7PAJ - chains p and 3 of the 56 polymer chains in the assembly; structure by electron microscopy, 7.30 A resolution (low resolution: residue-level contacts below are approximate; hydrogen-bond / salt-bridge calls are withheld).

[Chain p]
Molecule: 50S ribosomal protein L20
From: Mycoplasma pneumoniae M129
UniProt: P78023 (RL20_MYCPN); numbering as in UniProt (aligned over 1-127)
Amino-acid sequence (127 residues; row label = number of the first residue in the row):
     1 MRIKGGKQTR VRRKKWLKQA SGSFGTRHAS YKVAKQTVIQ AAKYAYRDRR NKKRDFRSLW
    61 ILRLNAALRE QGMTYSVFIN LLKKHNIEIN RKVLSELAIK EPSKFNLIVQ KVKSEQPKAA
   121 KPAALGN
Not modelled in the structure: 115-127

[Chain 3]
Molecule: 23S ribosomal RNA
From: Mycoplasma pneumoniae M129
Sequence (2907 nucleotides; numbered 1 to 2907; the number before each row is that of its first residue):
     1 UACAAUAAGU UACUAAGGGC UUAUGGUGGA UGCCUUGGCA CUAAUAGGCG AUGAAGGACG
    61 UGUUAACCUG CGAUAAGCUU CGGGUAGGUG GUAAGAACCU CAGAUCCGGA GAUUUCCGAA
   121 UGGAGCAAUC CGGUAGUUGG AAACAGCUAU CAUUAAUUGA UGAAUAAAUA GUCAAUUAAA
   181 GCAAUACGUG GUGAAGUGAA ACAUCUCAGU AGCCACAGGA AAAGAAAACG AAUGUGAUUC
   241 CGUGUGUAGU GGCGAGCGAA AGCGGAACAG GCCAAACUUA UCAUUAGAUA GGGGUUGUAG
   301 GGCUUGCAAU GUGGACUUGA AAACGAUAGA AGAAGCUGUU GGAAAGCAGC GCGCAAAAGG
   361 GUGAUAGCCC CGUAUUUGAA AUUGUUUUCA UACCUAGCGA GAUCCCUGAG UAGCUCGGAA
   421 AACGUUAUUU UGAGUGAAUC UGCCCAGACC AUUGGGUAAG CCUAAAUACU AAUUAGUGAC
   481 CGAUAGCGAA ACAGUACCGU GAGGGAAAGG UGAAAAGAAC CCAGAGAUGG GAGUGAAAUA
   541 GAUUCUGAAA CCAUAUGCCU ACAACGUGUC AGAGCACAUU AAUGUGUGAU GGCGUGCGUU
   601 UUGAAGUAUG AGCCGGCGAG UUAUGAUAGC AAGCGUUAGU UAACCAGGAG AUGGGGAGCU
   661 GUAGCGAAAG CGAGUUUUAA AAGAGCGUUU GUUUGUUAUU AUAGACCCGA AACGGGUUGA
   721 GCUAGUCAUG AGCAGGUUGA AGGUUGAGUA ACAUCAACUG GAGGACCGAA CCGACUCUCG
   781 UUGAAACGAU AGCGGAUGAC UUGUGAUUAG GGGUGAAAUU CCAAUCGAAA UCCGUGAUAG
   841 CUGGUUCUCG UCGAAAUAGC UUUAAGGCUA GCGUGAGAUC ACAAAUAAGU GGAGGUAAAG
   901 CUACUGAAUG UAUGAUGGCG CCACCUAGGC GUACUGAAUA CAAUUAAACU CUGAAUGCCA
   961 UUUAUUUUAU UCUCGCAGUC AGACAGUGGG GGAUAAGCUU CAUUGUCAAG AGGGGAAGAG
  1021 CCCAGAUCAU UAAAUAAGGU CCCCAAAAUA UACUAAGUGG AAAAGGAUGU GAAAGUGCUA
  1081 AAACAGCAAG GAUGUUGGCU UAGAAGCAGC CAUCGUUUAA AGAGUGCGUA ACAGCUCACU
  1141 UGUCGAGUGU UUUUGCGCCG AAGAUGUAAC GGGGCUAAGU AUAUUACCGA AUUUAUGGAU
  1201 AAGAUUUAUA UCUUGUGGUA GACGAGCGUU GUAUUGGAGU UGAAGUCAAA GCGUGAGCAU
  1261 UGGUGGAUCC AAUACAAGUG AGAAUGCCGG CAUGAGUAAC GCUUGGGAGU GAGAAUCUCC
  1321 CAAACCGAUU GACUAAGGUU UCCUGGACCA GGGUCGUCCU UCCAGGGUUA GUCUGGACCU
  1381 AAGCUGAGGC UGAAAAGCGU AGGCGAUGGA CAACAGGUUA AUAUUCCUGU ACUUACAGUU
  1441 AGACUGAUGG AGUGACAAAG AAGGUUUUCC ACCCCCAUAA UUGGAUUUGG GGAUAAAUCA
  1501 UAAGGUGGUA CAAUAGGCAA AUCCGUUGUG CAUAACAUUG AGUGAUGAUG UCGAGUGAAU
  1561 GAGUGAUCAA GUAGCGAAGG UGGUAUUAAU CAUGCUUUCA AGAAAAGCUU CUAGGGUUAA
  1621 UCUAGCUGUA ACCAGUACCG AGAACGAACA CACGUAGUCA AGGAGAGGAU CCUAAGGUUA
  1681 GCGAGUGAAC UAUAGCCAAG GAACUCUGCA AAUUAACCCC GUAAGUUAGC GAGAAGGGGU
  1741 GCUUAUGUAA AAGUAAGCCG CAGUGAAGAA CGAGGGGGGA CUGUUUAACU AAAACACAAC
  1801 UCUAUGCCAA ACCGUAAGGU GAUGUAUAUG GGGUGACACC UGCCCAGUGC UGGAAGGUUA
  1861 AAGAAGGAGG UUAGCGCAAG CGAAGCUUUU AACUGAAGCC CCAGUGAACG GCGGCCGUAA
  1921 CUAUAACGGU CCUAAGGUAG CGAAAUUCCU AGUCGGGUAA AUUCCGUCCC GCUUGAAUGG
  1981 UGUAACCAUC UCUUGACUGU CUCGGCUAUA GACUCGGUGA AAUCCAGGUA CGGGUGAAGA
  2041 CACCCGUUAG GCGCAACGGG ACGGAAAGAC CCCGUGAAGC UUUACUGUAG CUUAAUAUUG
  2101 AUCAGGACAU UAUCAUGUAG AGAAUAGGUA GGAGCAAUCG AUGCAAGUUC GCUAGGACUU
  2161 GUUGAUGCGA AAGGUGGAAU ACUACCCUUG GUUGUGUGCU GUUCUAAUUG GUAACUGUUA
  2221 UCCAGUUUCA AGACAGUGUU AGGUGGGCAG UUUGACUGGG GCGGUCGCCU CCUAAAAGGU
  2281 AACGGAGGCG UACAAAGGUA CCUUCAGUAC GGUUGGAAAU CGUAUGUAGA GUGUAAUGGU
  2341 GUAAGGGUGC UUGACUGUGA GACAUACAGG UCGAACAGGU GAGAAAUCAG GUCAUAGUGA
  2401 UCCGGUGGUC CAGUAUGGAA UGGCCAUCGC UCAACGGAUA AAAGCUACUC CGGGGAUAAC
  2461 AGGCUGAUAC UGCCCAAGAG UUCAUAUCGA CGGCAGUGUU UGGCACCUCG AUGUCGACUC
  2521 AUCUCAUCCU CGAGCUGAAG CAGGUUCGAA GGGUUCGGCU GUUCGCCGAU UAAAGAGAUA
  2581 CGUGAGUUGG GUUCAAACCG UCGUGAGACA GGUUGGUCCC UAUCUAUUGU GCCCGUAGGA
  2641 AGAUUGAAGA GUGUUGCUUC UAGUACGAGA GGACCGAAGC GAGGACACCU CUUAUGCUCC
  2701 AGUUGUAGCG CCAGCUGCAC CGCUGGGUAG UAACGUGUCU AUUAGAUAAA CGCUGAAAGC
  2761 AUCUAAGUGU GAAACUAUCU CAAAGAUUAA UCUUCCCAUU UCGCAAGAAA GUAAGAGCCG
  2821 UCAAAGACGA UGACGUUGAU AGGUUACAGG UGUAAGCAUA GUGAUAUGUU GAGCUGAGUA
  2881 AUACUAAUUG CUCGAGGACU UAUUGGA
Not modelled in the structure: 1-7, 923-927, 1560-1569, 2901-2907

[Chain p / chain 3 interface]
Residue-residue contacts (119; chain p residue first):
  Met1(p) with A479(3); C480(3); G1278(3)
  Arg2(p) with C481(3); G482(3); A485(3); G1278(3)
  Ile3(p) with U1230(3); G1278(3)
  Lys4(p) with G32(3); G482(3); A483(3); C617(3)
  Lys7(p) with G1245(3); U1246(3)
  Gln8(p) with U1229(3)
  Thr9(p) with A1281(3)
  Arg10(p) with A30(3); U31(3); A548(3); U1246(3); C1247(3)
  Arg12(p) with A1256(3); G1257(3)
  Arg13(p) with G615(3); G616(3); A1281(3); G1282(3)
  Lys14(p) with C1247(3); A1248(3)
  Ser21(p) with U21(3)
  Gly22(p) with C20(3); U21(3)
  Ser23(p) with C20(3); G568(3)
  Phe24(p) with U567(3); G568(3); G2028(3)
  Gly25(p) with C20(3)
  Thr26(p) with A2026(3); G2027(3)
  Arg27(p) with G566(3); U567(3); G568(3); A2026(3)
  His28(p) with C20(3); U21(3)
  Ala29(p) with A550(3)
  Tyr31(p) with C614(3); G1282(3)
  Lys32(p) with C614(3); G1282(3)
  Val33(p) with C2025(3); A2026(3)
  Gln36(p) with G596(3); C597(3); G1282(3)
  Gln40(p) with G596(3)
  Tyr44(p) with U567(3); G568(3); U569(3); G594(3)
  Ala45(p) with U569(3)
  Tyr46(p) with C1028(3); A1029(3); A1191(3)
  Arg47(p) with C593(3); G594(3)
  Asp48(p) with U569(3); C570(3); G592(3)
  Arg49(p) with A1029(3); U1030(3)
  Arg50(p) with A1191(3)
  Lys52(p) with C570(3); A571(3); U1030(3); U1031(3)
  Lys53(p) with U1030(3); U1031(3)
  Arg54(p) with G1012(3); A1190(3); A1191(3)
  Phe56(p) with U1031(3)
  Arg57(p) with A1033(3); A1034(3); G1189(3)
  Ser58(p) with A1045(3)
  Trp60(p) with U1031(3); A1032(3)
  Ile61(p) with C1188(3); G1189(3)
  Leu62(p) with A1045(3); A1046(3)
  Asn65(p) with A1046(3); A1047(3)
  Arg69(p) with A1047(3); A1048(3)
  Thr74(p) with A1047(3); A1048(3)
  Tyr75(p) with A1046(3); A1047(3); C1187(3); C1188(3)
  Ser76(p) with A1046(3); A1047(3); A1186(3); C1187(3)
  Ile79(p) with C1187(3)
  Asn80(p) with A1186(3); C1187(3)
  Lys83(p) with A1186(3); C1187(3)
  Ile89(p) with A1033(3)
  Arg91(p) with A1032(3); A1033(3)
  Lys92(p) with A1033(3); A1034(3)
  Val93(p) with A1032(3)
Also at the interface, not in a pair above, chain p (58 interface residues in all): Gly5, Gly6, Val11, Ala41, Asn90
Also at the interface, not in a pair above, chain 3 (65 interface residues in all): G19, U587, C847, G1228

[Summary]
58 residues of chain p face 65 of chain 3 across their interface.
Here chain p is 50S ribosomal protein L20 and chain 3 is 23S ribosomal RNA, both from Mycoplasma pneumoniae
M129. Entry 7PAJ (70S ribosome with EF-Tu-tRNA, P- and E-site tRNAs in Mycoplasma pneumoniae cells) was
determined by electron microscopy, deposited together with 7OOC, 7OOD, 7P6Z, 7PAH, 7PAI, 7PAK and 23 further
entries.
